7C81 - chains A and L of the 6 polymer chains in the assembly; structure by electron microscopy, 3.10 A resolution.

[Chain A]
Molecule: VP1
Organism: Echovirus E30
Chain sequence (292 residues; numbered 1 to 292; the number before each row is that of its first residue):
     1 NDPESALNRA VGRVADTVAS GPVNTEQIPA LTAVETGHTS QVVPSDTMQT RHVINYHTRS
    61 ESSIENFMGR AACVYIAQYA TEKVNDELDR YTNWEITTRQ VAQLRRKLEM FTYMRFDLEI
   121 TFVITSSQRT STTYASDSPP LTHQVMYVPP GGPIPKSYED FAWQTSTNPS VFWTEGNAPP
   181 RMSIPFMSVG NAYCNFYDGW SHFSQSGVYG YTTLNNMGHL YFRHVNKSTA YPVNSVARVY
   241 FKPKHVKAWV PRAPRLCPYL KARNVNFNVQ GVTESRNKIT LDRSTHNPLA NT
Disordered / not traced: 1-8, 285-292
Small-molecule neighbours: sphingosine (SPH): I96, T98, F116, L118, I120, F122, V145, M146, Y147, P169, S170, V171, M182, I184, M187, Y193, N195, N215, M217, L220

[Chain L]
Molecule: Light chain
Organism: Mus musculus
Chain sequence (213 residues; each row starts with the number of its first residue):
     1 DIELTQSPAI MSASPGEKVT MTCSASSSLR YMHWYQQKSG TSPKRWIYDT YNLASGVPVR
    61 FSGSGSGTSY SLTISSMEAE DAATYYCQQW SSNPPTFGAG TKLELKRADA APTVSIFPPS
   121 SEQLTSGGAS VVCFLNNFYP KDINVKWKID GSERQNGVLN SWTDQDSKDS TYSMSSTLTL
   181 TKDEYERHNS YTCEATHKTS TSPIVKSFNR NEC
Disulfide bonds: C133-C193

[Interface between chain A and chain L]
Pairs across the interface - 10 pairs, chain A then chain L:
  Y75(A) - R30(L)
  K83(A) - W90(L)
  V84(A) - W90(L)  hydrogen bond (backbone-side chain)
  N85(A) - W90(L)
  D86(A) - H33(L)  salt bridge
  D86(A) - W90(L)
  E87(A) - R30(L)  salt bridge
  N93(A) - Y31(L)  hydrogen bond
  K156(A) - Y48(L)  hydrogen bond
  H219(A) - Y51(L)
Other interface residues (no listed pair), chain L (7 interface residues in all): S91
From the paper, about this interface:
  - epitope / paratope residues, chain A: V84(A), E87(A), K156(A)

[In short]
Chain A and chain L form an interface of 9 and 7 residues respectively; the contacts include 3 hydrogen bonds
and 2 salt bridges. Among the polar pairs are D86(A)-H33(L), E87(A)-R30(L) and V84(A)-W90(L). Ligands of chain
A: sphingosine. From the paper: epitope/paratope residues V84(A), E87(A) and K156(A).
Chain A is VP1 (Echovirus E30) and chain L is Light chain (Mus musculus); the structure, E30 F-particle in
complex with 6C5, was determined by electron microscopy together with 7CMK and 7C80 from the same study.
